1JH0 - chains L and M of the 3 polymer chains in the assembly; structure by X-ray diffraction, 3.50 A resolution.

Chain L:
Protein: Photosynthetic Reaction Center L subunit
Source organism: Rhodobacter sphaeroides
UniProt: P02954 (RCEL_RHOSH); numbering as in UniProt (aligned over 1-281)
Sequence (281 residues; each row starts with the number of its first residue):
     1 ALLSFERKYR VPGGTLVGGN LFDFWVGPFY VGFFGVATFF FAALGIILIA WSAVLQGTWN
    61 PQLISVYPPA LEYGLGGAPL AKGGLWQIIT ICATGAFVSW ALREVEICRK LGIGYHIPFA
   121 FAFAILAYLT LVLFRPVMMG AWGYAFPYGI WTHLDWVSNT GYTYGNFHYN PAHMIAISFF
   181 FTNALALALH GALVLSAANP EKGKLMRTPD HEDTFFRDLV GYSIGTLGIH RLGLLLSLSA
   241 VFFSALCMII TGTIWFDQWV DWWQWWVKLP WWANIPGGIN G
Not modelled in the structure: 281
Differences from the reference sequence: engineered mutation Leu205 (Glu in P02954)
Metal / ion sites: Fe ion: His190, His230 (shared with His219(M), Glu234(M), His266(M) of chain M)
Residues lining bound ligands:
  - bacteriochlorophyll a (BCL), molecule 1: Ile46, Phe97, Tyr128, Leu131, Phe146, Ile150, Trp151, His153, Leu154, Trp156, Val157
  - bacteriochlorophyll a (BCL), molecule 2: Phe97, Phe121, Ala124, Ile125, Ala127, Tyr128, Leu131, Trp156, Val157, Ser158, Thr160, Gly161, Tyr162, Asn166, Phe167, His168, His173, Ala176, Ile177, Phe180, Phe181, Val241, Ser244, Ala245, Cys247, Met248
  - bacteriochlorophyll a (BCL), molecule 3: Val157, Tyr162, Phe181
  - bacteriochlorophyll a (BCL), molecule 4: His168, His173, Met174, Ile177, Ser178, Phe181, Thr182
  - bacteriopheophytin a (BPH), molecule 1: Phe41, Ala42, Gly45, Ile46, Ala93, Ala96, Phe97, Trp100, Glu104, Ile117, Ala120, Phe121, Phe123, Ala124, Tyr128, Phe146, Pro147, Tyr148, Gly149, Ile150, His153, Ser237, Leu238, Val241
  - bacteriopheophytin a (BPH), molecule 2: Phe181, Ala184, Leu185, Ala188, Leu189, Phe216, Leu219, Val220
  - ubiquinone-10 (U10): Phe29, Tyr30, Gly35, Thr38, Phe39, Trp100, Arg103

Chain M:
Protein: Photosynthetic Reaction Center M subunit
Source organism: Rhodobacter sphaeroides
UniProt: P02953 (RCEM_RHOSH); residue numbers follow UniProt; this construct covers 1-307
Sequence (307 residues; each row starts with the number of its first residue):
     1 AEYQNIFSQV QVRGPADLGM TEDVNLANRS GVGPFSTLLG WFGNAQLGPI YLGSLGVLSL
    61 FSGLMWFFTI GIWFWYQAGW NPAVFLRDLF FFSLEPPAPE YGLSFAAPLK EGGLWLIASF
   121 FMFVAVWSWW GRTYLRAQAL GMGKHTAWAF LSAIWLWMVL GFIRPILMGS WSEAVPYGIF
   181 SHLDWTNNFS LVHGNLFYNP FHGLSIAFLY GSALLFAMHG ATILAVSRFG GERELEQIAD
   241 RGTAAERAAL FWRWTMGFNA TMEGIHRWAI WMAVLVTLTG GIGILLSGTV VDNWYVWGQN
   301 HGMAPLN
Not modelled in the structure: 302-307
Metal / ion sites: Fe ion: His219, Glu234, His266 (shared with His190(L), His230(L) of chain L)
Residues lining bound ligands:
  - bacteriochlorophyll a (BCL), molecule 1: Trp66, Met122, Val126, Ala153, Ile154, Leu156, Trp157, Leu160, Thr186, Asn187, Phe189, Ser190, Leu196, Phe197, His202, Ser205, Ile206, Leu209, Tyr210, Val276, Thr277, Gly280, Gly281, Ile284
  - bacteriochlorophyll a (BCL), molecule 2: Phe90, Trp157, Leu160, Val175, Ile179, His182, Leu183, Trp185, Thr186
  - bacteriochlorophyll a (BCL), molecule 3: Phe197, Gly203, Ile206, Ala207, Phe208, Tyr210, Gly211, Leu214
  - bacteriopheophytin a (BPH), molecule 1: Ser59, Leu60, Gly63, Leu64, Trp66, Phe67, Ala125, Val126, Trp129, Thr133, Thr146, Ala149, Phe150, Ala153, Ala273, Val274, Thr277
  - bacteriopheophytin a (BPH), molecule 2: Tyr210, Ala213, Leu214, Ala217, Met218, Trp252, Thr255, Met256
  - spheroidene (SPO): Trp66, Phe67, Phe68, Ile70, Gly71, Phe74, Trp75, Phe85, Leu89, Phe105, Trp115, Leu116, Ser119, Phe120, Met122, Phe123, Trp157, Met158, Leu160, Gly161, Phe162, Trp171, Val175, Pro176, Tyr177, Gly178, Ile179, His182
  - ubiquinone-10 (U10): Leu214, Leu215, Met218, His219, Thr222, Ala245, Ala248, Ala249, Trp252, Met256, Phe258, Asn259, Ala260, Thr261, Met262, Ile265, Trp268, Met272

Chain L / chain M interface:
Residue-residue contacts (198):
  Leu3(L) with Arg253(M); Asn259(M)
  Phe5(L) with Arg241(M); Glu246(M)
  Glu6(L) with Leu250(M); Arg253(M), salt bridge; Trp254(M), hydrogen bond
  Lys8(L) with Glu246(M), salt bridge
  Tyr9(L) with Thr243(M), hydrogen bond; Glu246(M), hydrogen bond; Arg247(M); Leu250(M), hydrophobic; Trp254(M)
  Arg10(L) with Trp254(M)
  Trp25(L) with Trp254(M)
  Pro28(L) with Arg253(M); Trp254(M); Gly257(M)
  Phe29(L) with Trp254(M); Thr255(M); Met256(M); Gly257(M)
  Tyr30(L) with Trp254(M), hydrogen bond (backbone-backbone)
  Trp100(L) with Thr255(M)
  Arg103(L) with Trp254(M), hydrogen bond (side chain-backbone); Thr255(M), hydrogen bond (side chain-backbone)
  Glu104(L) with Phe251(M); Trp252(M); Thr255(M)
  Ile107(L) with Phe251(M), hydrophobic; Trp254(M), hydrophobic; Thr255(M)
  Cys108(L) with Phe251(M), hydrophobic
  Lys110(L) with Trp254(M)
  Leu111(L) with Arg247(M), hydrogen bond (backbone-side chain); Leu250(M); Phe251(M); Trp254(M), hydrophobic
  Gly112(L) with Arg228(M), hydrogen bond (backbone-side chain); Phe229(M)
  Ile113(L) with Ala225(M); Val226(M), hydrophobic; Arg228(M), hydrogen bond (backbone-side chain)
  Gly114(L) with Ala225(M), hydrogen bond (backbone-backbone); Arg228(M)
  His116(L) with Gln4(M), hydrogen bond (side chain-backbone); Ala221(M); Leu224(M); Ala225(M)
  Ile117(L) with Ala221(M); Ala225(M), hydrophobic; Phe251(M), hydrophobic; Trp252(M), hydrophobic
  Trp151(L) with Phe197(M)
  Leu154(L) with Phe197(M)
  Asp155(L) with Tyr198(M)
  Ser158(L) with Asn195(M); Phe197(M)
  Tyr162(L) with Asn187(M), hydrogen bond; Leu191(M)
  Asn166(L) with Asn187(M)
  His168(L) with Leu183(M), hydrogen bond (side chain-backbone); Thr186(M)
  Tyr169(L) with Phe180(M), hydrophobic; Asp184(M), hydrogen bond
  Met174(L) with Phe180(M), hydrophobic; Leu183(M), hydrophobic
  Phe180(L) with Ala213(M), hydrophobic
  Asn183(L) with Ser212(M), hydrogen bond (side chain-backbone); Ala213(M); Phe216(M)
  Ala184(L) with Ala273(M)
  Ala186(L) with Phe216(M)
  Leu187(L) with Ser212(M); Phe216(M); Ala269(M)
  Ala188(L) with Ile270(M); Ala273(M)
  Leu189(L) with Thr146(M)
  His190(L) with His219(M), hydrogen bond; Glu234(M), salt bridge; His266(M), hydrogen bond
  Gly191(L) with His266(M); Ile270(M)
  Ala192(L) with His145(M); Thr146(M); Ile270(M)
  Val194(L) with Glu234(M); Leu235(M); His266(M)
  Leu195(L) with His145(M); Glu263(M); His266(M); Arg267(M)
  Ser196(L) with Met142(M); Gly143(M), hydrogen bond (backbone-backbone); His145(M)
  Ala197(L) with Leu235(M), hydrophobic
  Ala198(L) with Leu235(M)
  Asn199(L) with Gly143(M); His145(M); Glu263(M), hydrogen bond; Arg267(M)
  Pro200(L) with Gly141(M); Gly143(M)
  Glu201(L) with Gln138(M); Gly141(M); Met142(M); Lys144(M), salt bridge
  Met206(L) with Leu235(M)
  Arg207(L) with Glu22(M), salt bridge; Leu140(M), hydrogen bond (side chain-backbone); Gly141(M); Met142(M)
  Pro209(L) with Leu235(M)
  His211(L) with Met20(M); Glu22(M), salt bridge; Leu140(M); Met142(M)
  Glu212(L) with Met142(M); Leu235(M)
  Asp213(L) with Asn44(M)
  Thr214(L) with Gly19(M); Met20(M), hydrogen bond (side chain-backbone); Arg29(M); Leu140(M)
  Phe215(L) with Arg136(M); Ala137(M); Leu140(M), hydrophobic; Met142(M), hydrophobic; Thr146(M)
  Arg217(L) with Asp17(M); Gly48(M); Pro49(M); Ile50(M)
  Asp218(L) with Arg29(M), salt bridge; Ile50(M); Tyr51(M), hydrogen bond (backbone-backbone); Arg132(M), hydrogen bond (backbone-side chain)
  Leu219(L) with Trp129(M); Arg132(M), hydrogen bond (backbone-side chain); Thr133(M)
  Gly221(L) with Leu47(M); Gly48(M), hydrogen bond (backbone-backbone); Pro49(M); Ile50(M)
  Tyr222(L) with Leu39(M), hydrophobic; Asn44(M), hydrogen bond (side chain-backbone); Gln46(M); Leu47(M), hydrophobic
  Ser223(L) with Asn44(M), hydrogen bond (backbone-side chain)
  Ile224(L) with Gly43(M); Asn44(M), hydrogen bond (backbone-backbone)
  Gly225(L) with Asn44(M)
  Thr226(L) with Glu232(M), hydrogen bond (side chain-backbone)
  Leu227(L) with Asn5(M); Glu232(M)
  Gly228(L) with Phe42(M)
  Ile229(L) with Phe216(M)
  His230(L) with His219(M), hydrogen bond; Gly220(M); Ile223(M); Glu234(M), salt bridge
  Arg231(L) with Tyr3(M); Asn5(M), hydrogen bond (side chain-backbone); Ile6(M), hydrogen bond (side chain-backbone); Ser8(M); Trp41(M), hydrogen bond (side chain-backbone); Phe42(M), hydrogen bond (side chain-backbone); Leu224(M)
  Leu232(L) with Phe42(M)
  Gly233(L) with Phe216(M)
  Leu234(L) with Leu224(M), hydrophobic
  Leu235(L) with Phe42(M), hydrophobic
  Ser237(L) with Ala213(M), hydrogen bond (side chain-backbone); Phe216(M); Ala217(M), hydrogen bond (side chain-backbone)
  Trp263(L) with Phe90(M), hydrophobic; Phe180(M), hydrophobic
  Trp266(L) with Leu86(M), hydrogen bond (side chain-backbone); Arg87(M), hydrogen bond (side chain-backbone)
  Val267(L) with Arg87(M); Asp88(M)
  Trp272(L) with Ala83(M); Leu86(M), hydrophobic; Arg87(M), hydrogen bond (backbone-side chain)
  Ile275(L) with Asn81(M); Val84(M), hydrophobic; Arg87(M), hydrogen bond (backbone-side chain)
  Gly277(L) with Arg87(M)
  Gly278(L) with Gln77(M), hydrogen bond (backbone-backbone); Val84(M); Asp88(M)
  Ile279(L) with Asp88(M), hydrogen bond (backbone-side chain); Phe92(M), hydrophobic
  Asn280(L) with Arg87(M); Asp88(M), hydrogen bond; Phe91(M)
Also at the interface, not in a pair above, chain L (97 interface residues in all): Ala1, Tyr115, Ala120, Val157, Phe181, Leu193, Lys204, Thr208, Asp210, Val220, Ala273, Pro276
Also at the interface, not in a pair above, chain M (99 interface residues in all): Glu2, Phe7, Ala78, Ala149, Leu209, Tyr210, Leu215, Thr222, Ala239, Ala249, Met272

Summary:
Chain L and chain M form an interface of 97 and 99 residues respectively, with 43 hydrogen bonds and 8 salt
bridges. Among the polar pairs are Glu6(L)-Arg253(M), Lys8(L)-Glu246(M) and His190(L)-Glu234(M).
Chain L is Photosynthetic Reaction Center L subunit and chain M is Photosynthetic Reaction Center M subunit,
both from Rhodobacter sphaeroides; the structure, Photosynthetic Reaction Center Mutant With Glu L 205
Replaced to Leu, was determined by X-ray diffraction, deposited together with 1JGW, 1JGX, 1JGY and 1JGZ.
